PDB entry 6IG6 | X-ray diffraction, 1.70 A resolution | chain A

== Chain A ==
Protein: Lysozyme C
Organism: Gallus gallus
Notes: EC 3.2.1.17
Reference sequence: P00698 (LYSC_CHICK); residues 1-129 here correspond to UniProt positions 19-147 (UniProt number = residue number + 18)
Amino-acid sequence (129 residues; row label = number of the first residue in the row):
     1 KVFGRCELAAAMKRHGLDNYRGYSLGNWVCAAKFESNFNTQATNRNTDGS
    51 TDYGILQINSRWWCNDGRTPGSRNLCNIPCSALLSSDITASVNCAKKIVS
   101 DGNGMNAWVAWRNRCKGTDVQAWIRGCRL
Disulfide bonds: Cys6-Cys127, Cys30-Cys115, Cys64-Cys80, Cys76-Cys94
Bound ions: Na+: Ser60, Cys64, Ser72, Arg73
Swiss-Prot annotation at these positions:
  - active site: Glu35, Asp52
  - binding site (substrate): Asp101
From the paper describing this entry:
  - catalytic residues: Glu35, Asp52

== Overview ==
Ser60, Cys64, Ser72 and Arg73 coordinate Na+. From UniProt: active-site residues Glu35 and Asp52 and
substrate-binding residue Asp101. The paper reports catalytic residues Glu35 and Asp52.
Chain A is Lysozyme C (Gallus gallus); the structure, Crystal structure of lysozyme delivered in
polyacrylamide using x-ray free electron laser, was determined by X-ray diffraction, deposited together with
6IG7.
